PDB entry 5HLK | X-ray diffraction, 2.00 A resolution | chains A and D of the 6 polymer chains in the assembly

[Chain A]
Protein: Type-2 restriction enzyme EcoRV
From: Escherichia coli
Notes: EC 3.1.21.4
Reference sequence: P04390 (T2E5_ECOLX); residue numbers follow UniProt; this construct covers 2-245
Amino-acid sequence (244 residues; numbered 2 to 245; the number before each row is that of its first residue):
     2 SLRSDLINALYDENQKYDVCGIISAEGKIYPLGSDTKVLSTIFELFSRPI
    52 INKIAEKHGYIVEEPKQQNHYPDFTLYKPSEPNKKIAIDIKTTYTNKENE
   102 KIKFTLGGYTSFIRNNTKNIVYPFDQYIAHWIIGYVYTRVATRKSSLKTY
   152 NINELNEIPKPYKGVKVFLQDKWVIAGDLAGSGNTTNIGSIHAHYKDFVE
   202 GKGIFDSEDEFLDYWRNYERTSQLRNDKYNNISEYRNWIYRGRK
Swiss-Prot annotation at these positions:
  - active site: Asp74, Asp90, Lys92
  - binding site (Mg(2+)): Glu45, Asp74, Asp90
  - mutagenesis: Asn70 (N70Q: Decrease in activity), Pro73 (P73A/G: Loss of activity), Asp74 (D74A: Loss of activity; D74E: Decrease in activity), Asp90 (D90A/N/E/T: Loss of activity), Lys92 (K92E: Loss of activity), Ser183 to Asn188 (Weak, non-specific phosphodiesterase activity), Ser183 (S183A/T: Decrease in activity; S183I: Loss of activity), Asn185 (N185D/A/Q: Loss of activity), Thr186 (T186S/N: Loss of activity), Thr187 (T187S/N: No loss of activity), Asn188 (N188A/Q/T: Decrease in activity; N188D: Loss of activity), Gly190 (G190A: No loss of activity), 1 further mutagenesis entry in UniProt
Bound ions: Na+ site 1: Asn15, Tyr18, Asp19 (together with 1,2-ethanediol); lutetium (III) ion site 1: Lys38 (shared with 2 residues of chain B; 1 residue of chain F); lutetium (III) ion site 2: Glu45, Asp74 (together with 1,2-ethanediol) (shared with 1 residue of chain E); Na+ site 2: Thr186, Thr187 (shared with 1 residue of chain C)
What the authors report for this chain:
  - lutetium (III) ion coordination: Glu45, Asp74
  - mutagenesis - L33V, L40V: decreased stability
  - catalytic residues: Asp90 (citing earlier work)

[Chain D]
Molecule: 6-nt DNA strand
Sequence (6 nucleotides; numbered 1 to 6; the number before each row is that of its first residue):
     1 AAAGAT
Bound ions: Na+: DT6 (shared with 2 residues of chain B)

[Interface between chain A and chain D]
Contacting residue pairs (13):
  Leu180(A) - DA1(D)  phosphate contact
  Leu180(A) - DA2(D)  phosphate contact
  Ser183(A) - DG4(D)  base contact
  Gly184(A) - DA3(D)  hydrogen bond to the base
  Gly184(A) - DG4(D)  hydrogen bond to the base
  Asn185(A) - DG4(D)  hydrogen bond to the base
  Asn185(A) - DA5(D)  hydrogen bond to the base
  Tyr219(A) - DA2(D)  phosphate contact
  Thr222(A) - DA3(D)  phosphate contact
  Ser223(A) - DA2(D)  hydrogen bond to the phosphate
  Ser223(A) - DA3(D)  hydrogen bond to the phosphate
  Arg226(A) - DA2(D)  salt bridge to the phosphate
  Asn231(A) - DA2(D)  phosphate contact
Other interface residues (no listed pair), chain A (11 interface residues in all): Gly182, Thr186

[Overview]
11 residues of chain A and 5 residues of chain D are in contact; the contacts include 6 hydrogen bonds and 1
salt bridge. Polar contacts include Gly184(A)-DA3(D), Gly184(A)-DG4(D) and Asn185(A)-DG4(D). The paper reports
the catalytic residue Asp90(A); L33V and L40V of chain A reduce stability.
Chain A is Type-2 restriction enzyme EcoRV (Escherichia coli) and chain D is a 6-nt DNA strand; the structure,
Crystal structure of the ternary EcoRV-DNA-Lu complex with cleaved DNA substrate, was determined by X-ray
diffraction, deposited together with 5F8A.
